PDB entry 1XD1 | X-ray diffraction, 2.20 A resolution | chain A

Chain A:
Molecule: Alpha-amylase
Source organism: Homo sapiens
Notes: EC 3.2.1.1
UniProt: P04746 (AMYP_HUMAN); residues 1-496 here correspond to UniProt positions 16-511 (UniProt number = residue number + 15)
Amino-acid sequence (496 residues; numbered 1 to 496; the number before each row is that of its first residue):
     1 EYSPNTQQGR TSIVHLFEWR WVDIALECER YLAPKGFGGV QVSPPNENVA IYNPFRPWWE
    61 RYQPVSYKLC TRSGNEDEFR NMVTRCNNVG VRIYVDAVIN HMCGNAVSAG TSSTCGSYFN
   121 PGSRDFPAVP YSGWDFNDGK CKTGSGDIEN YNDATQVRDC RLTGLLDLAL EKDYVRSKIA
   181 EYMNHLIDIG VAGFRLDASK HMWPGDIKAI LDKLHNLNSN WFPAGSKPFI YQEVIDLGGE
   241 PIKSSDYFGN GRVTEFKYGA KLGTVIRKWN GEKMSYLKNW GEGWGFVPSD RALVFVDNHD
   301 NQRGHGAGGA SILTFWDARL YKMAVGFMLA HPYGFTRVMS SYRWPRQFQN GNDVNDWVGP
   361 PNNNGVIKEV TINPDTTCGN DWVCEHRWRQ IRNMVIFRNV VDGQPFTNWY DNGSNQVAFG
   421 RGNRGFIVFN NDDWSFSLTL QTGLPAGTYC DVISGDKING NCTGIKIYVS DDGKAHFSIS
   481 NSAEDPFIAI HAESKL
Modified / non-standard residues: E1 (pyroglutamic acid; PCA)
Disulfides: C28-C86, C70-C115, C141-C160, C378-C384, C450-C462
Covalently attached groups: N-acetylglucosamine (NAG) linked to N461
Ion coordination: Ca2+: N100, R158, D167, H201
Residues lining bound ligands: acarbose derived hexasaccharide (6SA): W58, W59, E60, Y62, Q63, H101, G104, Y151, L162, T163, G164, L165, R195, D197, A198, K200, H201, E233, I235, L237, E240, H299, D300, H305, G306, A307
Curated features (UniProtKB/Swiss-Prot):
  - active site: D197 (Nucleophile), E233 (Proton donor)
  - binding site (Ca(2+)): N100, R158, D167, H201
  - binding site (chloride): R195, N298, R337
  - site: D300 (Transition state stabilizer)
  - glycosylation: N461 (N-linked (GlcNAc...) asparagine)

Summary:
Chain A binds acarbose derived hexasaccharide. N-acetylglucosamine is covalently linked to N461. N100, R158,
D167 and H201 form the Ca2+ site. From UniProt: active-site residues D197 and E233, 4 Ca2+-binding residues
and 3 chloride-binding residues.
Chain A is Alpha-amylase (Homo sapiens); the structure, Acarbose Rearrangement Mechanism Implied by the
Kinetic and Structural Analysis of Human Pancreatic alpha-Amylase in Complex ..., was determined by X-ray
diffraction, deposited together with 1XCW and 1XCX.
